PDB entry 9GS7 | electron microscopy, 3.15 A resolution | chains A and B

Chain A:
Molecule: Solute carrier family 35 member B1
Organism: Homo sapiens
Reference sequence: P78383 (S35B1_HUMAN); residue numbers follow UniProt; this construct covers 1-322
Sequence (329 residues; row label = number of the first residue in the row):
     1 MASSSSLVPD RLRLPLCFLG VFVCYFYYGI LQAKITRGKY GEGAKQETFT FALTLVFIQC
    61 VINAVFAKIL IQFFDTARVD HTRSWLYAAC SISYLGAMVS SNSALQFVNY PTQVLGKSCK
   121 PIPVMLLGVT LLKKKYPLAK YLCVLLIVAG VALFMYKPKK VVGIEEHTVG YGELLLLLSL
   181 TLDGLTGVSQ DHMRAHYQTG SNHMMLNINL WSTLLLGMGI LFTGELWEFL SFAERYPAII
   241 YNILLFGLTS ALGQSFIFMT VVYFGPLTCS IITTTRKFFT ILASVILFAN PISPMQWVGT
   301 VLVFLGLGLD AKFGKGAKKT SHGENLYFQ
Not modelled in the structure: 1-6, 159-168, 316-329
Sequence notes: conflict Ala-33 (Glu in P78383); variant His-81 (Arg in P78383); expression tag (323-329)
Residues lining bound ligands: AMP-PNP (ANP; phosphoaminophosphonic acid-adenylate ester): Tyr-25, Gln-32, Gln-59, Tyr-94, Gln-113, Lys-117, Lys-120, Gln-190, Gln-254, Ile-257, Phe-258, Cys-269, Thr-273, Arg-276, Lys-277
Reported in the primary citation:
  - binding site for AMP-PNP: Lys-117, Lys-120, Gln-190, Gln-254, Ile-257, Phe-258, Cys-269, Arg-276, Lys-277
  - conformationally variable residues (helix shift, side-chain flip): Lys-120, Arg-276
  - mutagenesis - Q113F: increased stability
  - mutagenesis - Q113F, R194A: increased binding to ATP
  - mutagenesis - Y25A, Q254A, I257E, V261T, T273A: decreased binding to ATP
  - mutagenesis - Q190A, R194A, C269A: unchanged binding to ATP
  - mutagenesis - Y25A, K117A: abolished catalytic activity
  - mutagenesis - Q190A, Q254A, I257E, V261T: decreased catalytic activity
  - mutagenesis - C269A, C269S: unchanged catalytic activity
  - mutagenesis - R194A: increased catalytic activity

Chain B:
Molecule: Fv-MBP
Organism: Mus musculus
Sequence (612 residues; each row starts with the number of its first residue):
     1 DIVMTQSPAS LTVSLGQSVT ISCRASENVE YYGTSLMQWY QQKPGQPPKF LIYGASNIES
    61 GVPARFSGSG SGTDFSLNIH PVEEDDIAMY FCQQSRKVPY TFGSGTKLEI KGSGKIEEGK
   121 LVIWINGDKG YNGLAEVGKK FEKDTGIKVT VEHPDKLEEK FPQVAATGDG PDIIFWAHDR
   181 FGGYAQSGLL AEITPDKAFQ DKLYPFTWDA VRYNGKLIAY PIAVEALSLI YNKDLLPNPP
   241 KTWEEIPALD KELKAKGKSA LMFNLQEPYF TWPLIAADGG YAFKYENGKY DIKDVGVDNA
   301 GAKAGLTFLV DLIKNKHMNA DTDYSIAEAA FNKGETAMTI NGPWAWSNID TSKVNYGVTV
   361 LPTFKGQPSK PFVGVLSAGI NAASPNKELA KEFLENYLLT DEGLEAVNKD KPLGAVALKS
   421 YEEELVKDPR IAATMENAQK GEIMPNIPQM SAFWYAVRTA VINAASGRQT VDEALKDAQT
   481 NALGSGEVQL QESGPGLVKP SQSLSLTCSV TGYSITSDYY WNWIRQFPGN KLEWMAYIRY
   541 DGTSDYNPSL KNRISITRDT SKNQFFLKLN SVATEDTATY YCARAYYYDG INFDYWGQGT
   601 TLTVSSENLY FQ
Not modelled in the structure: 114-484
Disulfide bonds: Cys-23/Cys-92, Cys-508/Cys-582

Chain A / chain B interface:
Contacting residue pairs (21; chain A residue first):
  Arg-78(A) with Tyr-31(B), hydrogen bond
  Val-79(A) with Tyr-537(B); Arg-539(B)
  His-81(A) with Tyr-100(B); Tyr-520(B); Tyr-537(B); Tyr-587(B)
  Arg-83(A) with Asp-518(B), salt bridge; Tyr-540(B)
  His-192(A) with Tyr-588(B)
  Arg-194(A) with Tyr-32(B)
  Ala-195(A) with Thr-34(B)
  His-196(A) with Tyr-587(B); Tyr-588(B), hydrogen bond; Asp-589(B), salt bridge
  Tyr-197(A) with Tyr-587(B)
  Gln-198(A) with Tyr-31(B); Thr-34(B); Leu-36(B); Tyr-587(B)
  Val-262(A) with Tyr-32(B)
Also at the interface, not in a pair above, chain A (12 interface residues in all): Tyr-263
Also at the interface, not in a pair above, chain B (15 interface residues in all): Asp-545, Gly-590

Overview:
Chain A and chain B form an interface of 12 and 15 residues respectively, with 2 hydrogen bonds and 2 salt
bridges. Polar pairs include Arg-83(A)/Asp-518(B), His-196(A)/Asp-589(B) and Arg-78(A)/Tyr-31(B). From the
paper: a binding site for AMP-PNP at Lys-117(A), Lys-120(A) and Gln-190(A) among others; Y25A, Q254A and I257E
of chain A, among others, reduce binding to ATP; 11 substitutions were tested in all.
Chain A is Solute carrier family 35 member B1 (Homo sapiens) and chain B is Fv-MBP (Mus musculus); the
structure, Cryo-EM structure of human SLC35B1-E33A variant with AMP-PNP, was determined by electron
microscopy, deposited together with 9GRY, 9GS3, 9GS5, 9GSL and 9I20.
